7X7Q - chains B and D of the 16 polymer chains in the assembly; structure by electron microscopy, 7.02 A resolution (low resolution: residue-level contacts below are approximate; hydrogen-bond / salt-bridge calls are withheld).

# Chain B (and D)
Protein: Holliday junction ATP-dependent DNA helicase RuvA
Source organism: Pseudomonas aeruginosa PAO1
Notes: EC 3.6.4.12; chain D of this document is another copy of the same molecule, construct and numbering; everything in this record applies to it too
UniProt: Q51425 (RUVA_PSEAE); residue numbers follow UniProt; this construct covers 1-201
Amino-acid sequence (201 residues; numbered 1 to 201; the number before each row is that of its first residue):
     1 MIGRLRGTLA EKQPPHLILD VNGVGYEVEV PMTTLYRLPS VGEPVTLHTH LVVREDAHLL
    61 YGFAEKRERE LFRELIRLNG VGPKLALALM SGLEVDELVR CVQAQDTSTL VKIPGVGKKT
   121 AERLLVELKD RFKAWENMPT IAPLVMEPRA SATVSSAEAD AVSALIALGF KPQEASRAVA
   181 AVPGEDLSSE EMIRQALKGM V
Disordered / not traced: 136-201 (chain D: 137-153)
Curated features (UniProtKB/Swiss-Prot):
  - region: L144 to A152 (Flexible linker)
What the authors report for this chain:
  - mutagenesis - E55A, D56A, E122K/V126A/D130K: decreased catalytic activity
  - mutagenesis - R54A: abolished catalytic activity

# Interface between chain B and chain D
Pairs across the interface (29):
  M1(B) with Y26(D); E27(D); H58(D); L60(D)
  I2(B) with V24(D); G25(D)
  G3(B) with I18(D); G25(D); Y26(D); E27(D)
  R4(B) with I18(D); D20(D); G23(D); V24(D); G25(D)
  L5(B) with G23(D); V24(D)
  R6(B) with D20(D); G23(D)
  V21(B) with N22(D); V24(D)
  N22(B) with N22(D)
  H50(B) with E27(D)
  V53(B) with E55(D); D56(D); H58(D)
  R54(B) with E55(D); D56(D)
  E55(B) with E55(D)
Interface residues without a listed pair, chain B (13 interface residues in all): R73
Interface residues without a listed pair, chain D (14 interface residues in all): A10, A57

# Overview
13 residues of chain B face 14 of chain D across their interface. The paper reports that E55A, D56A and
E122K/V126A/D130K of chain B reduce catalytic activity; R54A of chain B abolishes catalytic activity.
Chain B and chain D are both Holliday junction ATP-dependent DNA helicase RuvA (Pseudomonas aeruginosa PAO1);
the structure, CryoEM structure of RuvA-RuvB-Holliday junction complex, was determined by electron microscopy
(same publication as 7X7P, 7X5A and 7X5B).
